6S6S - chains A and E of the 8 polymer chains in the assembly; structure by electron microscopy, 3.90 A resolution.

== Chain A ==
Name: Glutamate synthase [NADPH] large chain
Organism: Azospirillum brasilense
Notes: EC 1.4.1.13
UniProt: Q05755 (GLTB_AZOBR); residues -35 to 1479 here correspond to UniProt positions 1-1515 (UniProt number = residue number + 36)
Sequence (1515 residues; row label = number of the first residue in the row; numbers below 1 keep their minus sign (Met-35 is residue -35)):
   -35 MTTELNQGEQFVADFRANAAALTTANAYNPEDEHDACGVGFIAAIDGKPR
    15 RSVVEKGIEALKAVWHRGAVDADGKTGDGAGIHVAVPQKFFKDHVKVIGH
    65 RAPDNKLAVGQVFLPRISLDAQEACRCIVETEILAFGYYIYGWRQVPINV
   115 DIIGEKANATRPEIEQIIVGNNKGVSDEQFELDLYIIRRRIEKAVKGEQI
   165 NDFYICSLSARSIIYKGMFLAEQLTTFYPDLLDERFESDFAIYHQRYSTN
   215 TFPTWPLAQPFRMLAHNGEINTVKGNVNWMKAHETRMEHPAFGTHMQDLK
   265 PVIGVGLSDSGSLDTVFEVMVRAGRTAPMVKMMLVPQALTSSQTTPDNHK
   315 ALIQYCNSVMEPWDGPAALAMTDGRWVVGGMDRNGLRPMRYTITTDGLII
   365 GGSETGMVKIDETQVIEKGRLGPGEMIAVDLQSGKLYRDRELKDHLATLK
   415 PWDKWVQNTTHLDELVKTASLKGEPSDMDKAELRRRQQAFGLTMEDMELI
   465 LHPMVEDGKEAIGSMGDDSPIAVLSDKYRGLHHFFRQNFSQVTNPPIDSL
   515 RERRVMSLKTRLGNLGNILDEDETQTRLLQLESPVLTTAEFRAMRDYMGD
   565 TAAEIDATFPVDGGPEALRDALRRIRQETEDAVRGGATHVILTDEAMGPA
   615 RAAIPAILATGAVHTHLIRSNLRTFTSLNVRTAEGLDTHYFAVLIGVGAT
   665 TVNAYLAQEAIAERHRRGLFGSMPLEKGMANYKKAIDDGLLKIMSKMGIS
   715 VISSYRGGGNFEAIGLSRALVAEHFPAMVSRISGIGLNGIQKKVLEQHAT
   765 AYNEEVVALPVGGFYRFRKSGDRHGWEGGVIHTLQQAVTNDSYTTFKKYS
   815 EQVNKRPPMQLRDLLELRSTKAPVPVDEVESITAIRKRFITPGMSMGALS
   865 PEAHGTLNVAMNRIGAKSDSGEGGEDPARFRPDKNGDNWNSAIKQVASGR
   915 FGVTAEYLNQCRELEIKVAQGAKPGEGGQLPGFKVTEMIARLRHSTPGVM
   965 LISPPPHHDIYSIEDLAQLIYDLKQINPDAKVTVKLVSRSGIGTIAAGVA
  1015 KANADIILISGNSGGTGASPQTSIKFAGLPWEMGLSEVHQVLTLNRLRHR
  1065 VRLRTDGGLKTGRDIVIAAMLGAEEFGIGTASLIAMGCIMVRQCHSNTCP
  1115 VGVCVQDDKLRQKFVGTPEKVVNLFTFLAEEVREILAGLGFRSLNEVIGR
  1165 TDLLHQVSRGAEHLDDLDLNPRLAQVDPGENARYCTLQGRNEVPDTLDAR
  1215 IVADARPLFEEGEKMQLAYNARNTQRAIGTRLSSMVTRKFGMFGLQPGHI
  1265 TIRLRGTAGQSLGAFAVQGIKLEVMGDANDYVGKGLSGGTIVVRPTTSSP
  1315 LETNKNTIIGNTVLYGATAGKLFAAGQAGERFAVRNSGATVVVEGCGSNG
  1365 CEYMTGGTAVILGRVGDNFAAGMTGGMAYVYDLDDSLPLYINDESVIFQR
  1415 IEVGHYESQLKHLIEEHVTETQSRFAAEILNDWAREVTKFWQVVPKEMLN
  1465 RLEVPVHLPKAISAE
Disordered / not traced: -35 to 0, 437-440, 1473-1479
Ion coordination: 3Fe-4S cluster Fe: Cys1102, Cys1108, Cys1113
Ligand contacts:
  - 3Fe-4S cluster (F3S): Met479, Cys1102, Ile1103, Met1104, Val1105, Arg1106, Gln1107, Cys1108, Cys1113, Val1115, Val1117, Cys1118
  - FMN (flavin mononucleotide): Met479, Pro856, Gly857, Met858, Ser859, Glu886, Gln909, Lys931, Gln934, Lys999, Ser1024, Ser1027, Gly1028, Gly1029, Thr1030, Gly1031, Asp1070, Gly1071, Gly1072, Ile1092, Gly1093, Thr1094
Swiss-Prot annotation at these positions:
  - active site: Cys1 (For GATase activity)
  - binding site (FMN): Leu1049 to Arg1106
  - binding site ([3Fe-4S] cluster): Cys1102, Cys1108, Cys1113

== Chain E ==
Name: Glutamate synthase [NADPH] small chain
Organism: Azospirillum brasilense
Notes: EC 1.4.1.13
UniProt: Q05756 (GLTD_AZOBR); residue numbers follow UniProt; this construct covers 1-482
Sequence (482 residues; row label = number of the first residue in the row):
     1 MANQRMLGFVHTAQRMPDKRPAAERRQDFAEIYARFSDERANEQANRCSQ
    51 CGVPFCQVHCPVSNNIPDWLKLTSEGRLEEAYEVSQATNNFPEICGRICP
   101 QDRLCEGNCVIEQSTHGAVTIGSVEKYINDTAWDQGWVKPRTPSRELGLS
   151 VGVIGAGPAGLAAAEELRAKGYEVHVYDRYDRMGGLLVYGIPGFKLEKSV
   201 VERRVKLLADAGVIYHPNFEVGRDASLPELRRKHVAVLVATGVYKARDIK
   251 APGSGLGNIVAALDYLTTSNKVSLGDTVEAYENGSLNAAGKHVVVLGGGD
   301 TAMDCVRTAIRQGATSVKCLYRRDRKNMPGSQREVAHAEEEGVEFIWQAA
   351 PEGFTGDTVVTGVRAVRIHLGVADATGRQTPQVIEGSEFTVQADLVIKAL
   401 GFEPEDLPNAFDEPELKVTRWGTLLVDHRTKMTNMDGVFAAGDIVRGASL
   451 VVWAIRDGRDAAEGIHAYAKAKAEAPVAVAAE
Disordered / not traced: 1-5, 476-482
Ion coordination: 4Fe-4S cluster Fe site 1: Cys48, Cys51, Cys56, Cys109; 4Fe-4S cluster Fe site 2: Cys60, Cys99, Cys105, Glu125
Ligand contacts:
  - FAD (flavin-adenine dinucleotide): Ile98, Cys99, Pro100, Ile154, Gly155, Ala156, Gly157, Pro158, Ala159, Asp178, Arg179, Tyr180, Gly185, Leu186, Gly190, Ile191, Lys195, Phe219, Glu220, Val221, Ala240, Thr241, Gly242, Tyr244, Leu266, Asp300, Thr301, Asp304, Phe402, Glu405, Gly442, Asp443, Ser449, Leu450, Val451, Ala454
  - 4Fe-4S cluster (SF4), molecule 1: Cys48, Ser49, Gln50, Cys51, Pro54, Phe55, Cys56, Ile66, Pro67, Leu70, Cys109, Val110, Ile111, Val119, Ile121
  - 4Fe-4S cluster (SF4), molecule 2: Cys60, Pro61, Asn64, Ile66, Asn89, Cys95, Gly96, Cys99, Gln101, Leu104, Cys105, Ile121, Glu125
Swiss-Prot annotation at these positions:
  - binding site ([4Fe-4S] cluster): Cys95, Cys99, Cys105, Cys109

== Interface between chain A and chain E ==
Pairs across the interface - 7 pairs, chain A then chain E:
  Arg1438(A) with Ala373(E), hydrogen bond (side chain-backbone); Ala375(E)
  Asn1445(A) with His369(E); Leu370(E), hydrogen bond (side chain-backbone)
  Asp1446(A) with His369(E), salt bridge
  Arg1449(A) with Gln382(E); Ile384(E)
Interface residues without a listed pair, chain A (6 interface residues in all): Ala1441, Glu1442
Interface residues without a listed pair, chain E (9 interface residues in all): Gly371, Val372, Asp374

== Overview ==
The interface between chain A and chain E involves 6 residues on one side and 9 on the other; the contacts
include 2 hydrogen bonds and 1 salt bridge. Among the polar pairs are Asp1446(A)-His369(E),
Arg1438(A)-Ala373(E) and Asn1445(A)-Leu370(E).
Here chain A is Glutamate synthase [NADPH] large chain and chain E is Glutamate synthase [NADPH] small chain,
both from Azospirillum brasilense. Entry 6S6S (Structure of Azospirillum brasilense Glutamate Synthase in a4b4
oligomeric state) was determined by electron microscopy together with 6S6T, 6S6U and 6S6X from the same study.
